PDB entry 4XGQ | X-ray diffraction, 2.70 A resolution | chains B and C of the 4 polymer chains in the assembly

[Chain B]
Name: Antitoxin VapB30
From: Mycobacterium tuberculosis (strain ATCC 25618 / H37Rv)
UniProt: P9WJ35 (VPB30_MYCTU); numbering as in UniProt (aligned over 1-84)
Sequence (84 residues; numbered 1 to 84; the number before each row is that of its first residue):
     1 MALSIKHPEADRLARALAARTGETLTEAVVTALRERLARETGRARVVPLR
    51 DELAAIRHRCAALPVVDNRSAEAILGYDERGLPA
Not modelled in the structure: 1-46, 77-84

[Chain C]
Name: Ribonuclease VapC30
From: Mycobacterium tuberculosis (strain ATCC 25618 / H37Rv)
Notes: EC 3.1.-.-
UniProt: P9WF77 (VPC30_MYCTU); numbering as in UniProt (aligned over 1-131)
Sequence (132 residues; numbered 0 to 131; the number before each row is that of its first residue; numbering starts at 0):
     0 MMVIDTSALVAMLSDEPDAERFEAAVEADHIRLMSTASYLETALVIEARF
    50 GEPGGRELDLWLHRAAVDLVAVHADQADAARAAYRTYGKGRHRAGLNYGD
   100 CFSYGLAKISGQPLLFKGEDFQHTDIATVALP
Sequence notes: expression tag (0)
Swiss-Prot annotation at these positions:
  - binding site (Mg(2+)): Asp4, Asp99
Ion coordination: Mg2+: Asp4, Asp99
What the authors report for this chain:
  - self-association interface (contacts with another copy of this molecule): Glu46, Asp58
  - catalytic residues: Asp4, Glu40, Asp99, Asp119 (by similarity / conservation)

[Chain B / chain C interface]
Residue-residue contacts - 6 pairs, chain B then chain C:
  Glu72(B) with Tyr83(C), hydrogen bond (backbone-side chain)
  Ala73(B) with Tyr83(C)
  Ile74(B) with Tyr83(C); Lys88(C); Asn96(C)
  Gly76(B) with Asn96(C)
Interface residues without a listed pair, chain C (5 interface residues in all): Leu95, Tyr97

[In short]
4 residues of chain B and 5 residues of chain C are in contact, with 1 hydrogen bond. Its one hydrogen-bonded
contact is Glu72(B)-Tyr83(C). From UniProt: Mg2+-binding residues Asp4(C) and Asp99(C) on chain C. From the
paper: catalytic residues Asp4(C), Glu40(C) and Asp99(C) among others; a self-association interface involving
Glu46(C) and Asp58(C).
Here chain B is Antitoxin VapB30 and chain C is Ribonuclease VapC30, both from Mycobacterium tuberculosis
(strain ATCC 25618 / H37Rv). Entry 4XGQ (Crystal structure of addiction module from Mycobacterial species) was
determined by X-ray diffraction together with 4XGR from the same study.
